7RLO - chains E and K of the 12 polymer chains in the assembly; structure by electron microscopy, 2.60 A resolution.

[Chain E]
Molecule: Translation initiation factor eIF-2B subunit delta
Organism: Homo sapiens
UniProt: Q9UI10 (EI2BD_HUMAN); residues 1-523 here = UniProt positions 1-523
Amino-acid sequence (523 residues; row label = number of the first residue in the row):
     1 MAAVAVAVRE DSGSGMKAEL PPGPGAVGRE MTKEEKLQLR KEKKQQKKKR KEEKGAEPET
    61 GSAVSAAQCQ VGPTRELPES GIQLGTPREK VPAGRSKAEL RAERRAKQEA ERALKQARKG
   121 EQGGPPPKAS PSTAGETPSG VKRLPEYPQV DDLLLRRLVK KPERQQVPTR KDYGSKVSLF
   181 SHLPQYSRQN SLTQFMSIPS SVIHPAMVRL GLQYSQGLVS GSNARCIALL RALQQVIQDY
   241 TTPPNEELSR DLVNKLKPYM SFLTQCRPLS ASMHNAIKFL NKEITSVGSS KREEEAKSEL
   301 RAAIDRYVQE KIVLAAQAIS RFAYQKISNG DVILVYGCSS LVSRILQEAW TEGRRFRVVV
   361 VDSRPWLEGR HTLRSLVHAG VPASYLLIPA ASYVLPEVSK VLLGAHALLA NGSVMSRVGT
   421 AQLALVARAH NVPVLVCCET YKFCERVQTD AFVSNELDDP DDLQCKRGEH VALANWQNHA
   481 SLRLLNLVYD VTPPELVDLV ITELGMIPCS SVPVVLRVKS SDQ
Not modelled in the structure: 1-166, 520-523
UniProt features mapped onto this chain:
  - region: Arg170 to Leu179 (May bind the chemical integrated stress response (ISR) inhibitor ISRIB)
  - modified residue: Ala2 (N-acetylalanine), Ser12 (Phosphoserine), Thr86 (Phosphothreonine), Ser130 (Phosphoserine)
  - natural variant: Arg209 (R209Q: In VWM4), Ala228 (A228V: In VWM4), Leu269 (L269R: In VWM4), Arg357 (R357Q: In VWM4), Arg374 (R374C: In VWM4), Cys465 (C465R: In VWM4), Tyr489 (Y489H: In VWM4)

[Chain K]
Molecule: Non-structural protein NS-S
Organism: Sandfly fever sicilian virus
UniProt: P12792 (NSS_SFSV); residues 1-261 here correspond to UniProt positions 7-267 (UniProt number = residue number + 6)
Amino-acid sequence (269 residues; row label = number of the first residue in the row):
     1 MNSQYMFDYP AINIDVRCHR LLSSVSYVAY NKFHTHDVST YEHCEIPLEK LRLGFGRRNS
    61 LADFYSLGEL PASWGPACYF SSVKPMMYTF QGMASDLSRF DLTSFSRKGL PNVLKALSWP
   121 LGIPDCEIFS ICSDRFVRGL QTRDQLMSYI LRMGDSHSLD ECIVQAHKKI LQEARRLGLS
   181 DEHYNGYDLF REIGSLVCLR LINAEPFDTA SSGEALDVRT VIRSYRASDP STGLTEYGNS
   241 LWTPIHSHVD ENDESSSDSD FGSHHHHHH
Not modelled in the structure: 209-216, 227-269
Differences from the reference sequence: expression tag (262-269)
From the paper describing this entry:
  - mutagenesis - Y5A/F7A, F33A, Y79A/F80A: abolished signaling in response to eIF2B
  - mutagenesis - H36A: decreased signaling
  - mutagenesis - D37A: abolished signaling
  - contacts within the chain: Met6-Val38

[Chain E / chain K interface]
Residue-residue contacts - 4 pairs, chain E then chain K:
  Arg321(E) with Gln4(K); Thr35(K), hydrogen bond (side chain-backbone); His36(K)
  Phe322(E) with Met1(K), hydrophobic
Also at the interface, not in a pair above, chain E (4 interface residues in all): Tyr324, Leu504
Also at the interface, not in a pair above, chain K (6 interface residues in all): Asp37, Arg52
From the paper, about this interface:
  - specific contacts: Arg321(E)-His36(K), Thr35(K)-Arg321(E) (backbone contact)

[Overview]
4 residues of chain E face 6 of chain K across their interface; the contacts include 1 hydrogen bond. Its one
hydrogen-bonded contact is Arg321(E)-Thr35(K). The authors report a contact between Arg321(E) and His36(K); a
backbone contact between Thr35(K) and Arg321(E). The paper reports that Y5A/F7A, F33A and Y79A/F80A of chain K
abolish signaling in response to eIF2B; contacts within the chain involving Val38(K) and Met6(K); 5
substitutions were tested in all.
Chain E is Translation initiation factor eIF-2B subunit delta (Homo sapiens) and chain K is Non-structural
protein NS-S (Sandfly fever sicilian virus); the structure, Structure of the human eukaryotic translation
initiation factor 2B (eIF2B) in complex with a viral protein ..., was determined by electron microscopy.
